Entry 3JYQ (X-ray diffraction, 1.16 A resolution); this record covers chain A.

[Chain A]
Protein: Quinate/shikimate dehydrogenase
Source organism: Corynebacterium glutamicum
Notes: EC 1.1.1.24, 1.1.1.-; fragment: qdh
Reference sequence: Q9X5C9 (AROE_CORGL); residues 1-283 here = UniProt positions 1-283
Chain sequence (283 residues; numbered 1 to 283; the number before each row is that of its first residue):
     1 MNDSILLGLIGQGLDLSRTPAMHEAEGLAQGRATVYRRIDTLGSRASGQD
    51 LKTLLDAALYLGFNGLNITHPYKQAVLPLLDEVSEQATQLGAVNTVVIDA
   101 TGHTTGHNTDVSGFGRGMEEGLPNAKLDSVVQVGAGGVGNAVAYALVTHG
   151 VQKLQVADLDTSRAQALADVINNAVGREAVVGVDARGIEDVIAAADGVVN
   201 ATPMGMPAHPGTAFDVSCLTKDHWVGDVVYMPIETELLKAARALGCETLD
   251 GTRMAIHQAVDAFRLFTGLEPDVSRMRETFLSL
Not modelled in the structure: 1
Curated features (UniProtKB/Swiss-Prot):
  - active site: Lys73 (Proton acceptor)
  - binding site (L-quinate): Ser17 to Thr19, Thr69, Lys73, Asn94, Asp110, Gln258
  - binding site (shikimate): Ser17, Thr69, Lys73, Asn94, Asp110, Gln258
  - binding site (NAD(+)): Gly137, Val138, Asp158, Arg163, Pro203 to Met206, Ala213, Val228, Gly251
Residues lining bound ligands:
  - NAD (nicotinamide-adenine-dinucleotide): Val133, Gly134, Ala135, Gly136, Gly137, Val138, Gly139, Ala157, Asp158, Leu159, Asp160, Arg163, Ala185, Ala201, Thr202, Pro203, Met204, Met206, Ala213, Val228, Val229, Tyr230, Gly251, Met254, Ala255
  - shikimate (SKM; (3R,4S,5R)-3,4,5-trihydroxycyclohex-1-ene-1-carboxylic acid): Leu9, Leu14, Ser17, Arg18, Thr19, Asn67, Ile68, Thr69, Lys73, Asn94, Asp110, Gln258
What the authors report for this chain:
  - conformationally variable residues (side-chain flip): Lys73

[In short]
Ligands of chain A: NAD and shikimate. From UniProt: active-site residue Lys73, 8 L-quinate-binding residues,
6 shikimate-binding residues and 11 NAD+-binding residues. The paper reports conformational variability at
Lys73.
Chain A is Quinate/shikimate dehydrogenase (Corynebacterium glutamicum); the structure, Quinate dehydrogenase
from Corynebacterium glutamicum in complex with shikimate and NADH, was determined by X-ray diffraction (same
publication as 3JYO and 3JYP).
